Entry 7Y41 (electron microscopy, 4.10 A resolution (low resolution: residue-level contacts below are approximate; hydrogen-bond / salt-bridge calls are withheld)); this record covers chains A and E of the 33 polymer chains in the assembly.

[Chain A]
Molecule: 23S ribosomal RNA
From: Mycolicibacterium smegmatis MC2 155
Sequence (3120 nucleotides; each row starts with the number of its first residue):
     1 UAAGUGUUUA AGGGCGCAUG GUGGAUGCCU UGGCACUGGG AGCCGAUGAA GGACGUAGGA
    61 GGCUGCGAUA AGCCUCGGGG AGCUGUCAAC CGAGCGUUGA UCCGAGGAUG UCCGAAUGGG
   121 GAAACCCGGC ACGAGUGAUG UCGUGUCACC AGGCGCUGAA UAUAUAGGCG UCUGGGGGGA
   181 ACGCGGGGAA GUGAAACAUC UCAGUACCCG UAGGAAGAGA AAACAAAAUG UGAUUCCGUG
   241 AGUAGUGGCG AGCGAAAGCG GAGGAUGGCU AAACCGUAUG CAUGUGAUAC CGGGUAGGGG
   301 UUGUGUGUGC GGGGUUGUGG GACCUAUCUU UCCGGCUCUA CCUGGCUGGA GGGCAGUGAG
   361 AAAAUGUUGU GGUUAGCGGA AAUGGCUUGG GAUGGCCUGC CGUAGACGGU GAGAGCCCGG
   421 UACGUGAAAA CCCGACGUCU GUCUUGAUGG UGUUCCCGAG UAGCAGCGGG CCCGUGGAAU
   481 CUGCUGUGAA UCUGCCGGGA CCACCCGGUA AGCCUGAAUA CUUCCCAGUG ACCGAUAGCG
   541 GAUUAGUACC GUGAGGGAAU GGUGAAAAGU ACCCCGGGAG GGGAGUGAAA GAGUACCUGA
   601 AACCGUGCGC UUACAAUCCG UCAGAGCCCU CGACGUGUCG UGGGGUGAUG GCGUGCCUUU
   661 UGAAGAAUGA GCCUGCGAGU CAGGGACAUG UCGCGAGGUU AACCCGGGUG GGGUAGCCGC
   721 AGCGAAAGCG AGUCUGAAUA GGGCGUAUCC ACACAAGAGU GUGUGGUGUA GUGGUGUGUU
   781 CUGGACCCGA AGCGGAGUGA UCUACCCAUG GCCAGGGUGA AGCGCGGGUA AGACCGCGUG
   841 GAGGCCCGAA CCCACUUAGG UUGAAGACUG AGGGGAUGAG CUGUGGGUAG GGGUGAAAGG
   901 CCAAUCAAAC UCCGUGAUAG CUGGUUCUCC CCGAAAUGCA UUUAGGUGCA GCGUCGCAUG
   961 UUUCUUGCCG GAGGUAGAGC UACUGGAUGG CCGAUGGGCC CCACAGGGUU ACUGACGUCA
  1021 GCCAAACUCC GAAUGCCGGU AAGUCCAAGA GUGCGGCAGU GAGACGGCGG GGGAUAAGCU
  1081 CCGUGCGUCG AGAGGGAAAC AGCCCAGAUC GCCGGCUAAG GCCCCUAAGC GUGUGCUAAG
  1141 UGGAAAAGGA UGUGCAGUCG CGAAGACAAC CAGGAGGUUG GCUUAGAAGC AGCCACCCUU
  1201 GAAAGAGUGC GUAAUAGCUC ACUGGUCAAG UGAUUGUGCG CCGAUAAUGU AGCGGGGCUC
  1261 AAGCACACCG CCGAAGCCGC GGCAGCCAAC GUGUUGGCUG GGUAGGGGAG CGUCCUGCAU
  1321 CCGGUGAAGC CGCCGAGUGA UCGAGUGGUG GAGGGUGUGG GAGUGAGAAU GCAGGCAUGA
  1381 GUAGCGAUUA GGCAAGUGAG AACCUUGCCC GCCGAAAGAC CAAGGGUUCC UGGGCCAGGC
  1441 CAGUCCGCCC AGGGUGAGUC GGGACCUAAG GCGAGGCCGA CAGGCGUAGU CGAUGGACAA
  1501 CGGGUUGAUA UUCCCGUACC CGUGUAUGUG CGUCCAUGAU GAAUCAGCGG UACUAACCAU
  1561 CCAAAACCAC CGUGACCGCA CCUUUCGGGG UGUGGCGUUG GUGGGGCUGC AUGGGACCUU
  1621 CGUUGGUAGU AGUCAAGCGA UGGGGUGACG CAGGAAGGUA GCCGUACCGG UCAGUGGUAA
  1681 UACCGGGGUA AGCCUGUAGG GAGUCAGAUA GGUAAAUCCG UCUGGCAUAU AUCCUGAGAG
  1741 GUGAUGCAUA GCCGAGUGAG GCGAAUUCGG UGAUCCUAUG CUGCCGAGAA AAGCCUCUAG
  1801 CGAGGACAUA CACGGCCCGU ACCCCAAACC AACACAGGUG GUCAGGUAGA GAAUACUAAG
  1861 GCGUACGAGU GAACUAUGGU UAAGGAACUC GGCAAAAUGC CCCCGUAACU UCGGGAGAAG
  1921 GGGGACCCAC AUGGCGUGUA AGCCUUUACG GCCCAAGCGU GAGUGGGUGG CACAAACCAG
  1981 UGAGAAGCGA CUGUUUACUA AAAACACAGG UCCGUGCGAA GUCGCAAGAC GAUGUAUACG
  2041 GACUGACGCC UGCCCGGUGC UGGAAGGUUA AGAGGACCCG UUAACUCCCU UUGGGGGUGA
  2101 AGCGGAGAAU UUAAGCCCCA GUAAACGGCG GUGGUAACUA UAACCAUCCU AAGGUAGCGA
  2161 AAUUCCUUGU CGGGUAAGUU CCGACCUGCA CGAAUGGCGU AACGACUUCU CAACUGUCUC
  2221 AACCAUAGAC UCGGCGAAAU UGCACUACGA GUAAAGAUGC UCGUUACGCG CGGCAGGACG
  2281 AAAAGACCCC GGGACCUUCA CUACAACUUG GUAUUGGUGC UCGAUACGGU UUGUGUAGGA
  2341 UAGGUGGGAG ACUGUGAAGC UCACACGCCA GUGUGGGUGG AGUCGUUGUU GAAAUACCAC
  2401 UCUGAUCGUA UUGGGCCUCU AACCUCGGAC CGUAUAUCCG GUUCAGGGAC AGUGCCUGGU
  2461 GGGUAGUUUA ACUGGGGCGG UUGCCUCCUA AAAUGUAACG GAGGCGCCCA AAGGUUCCCU
  2521 CAACCUGGAC GGCAAUCAGG UGUUGAGUGU AAGUGCACAA GGGAGCUUGA CUGCGAGACG
  2581 GACAUGUCGA GCAGGGACGA AAGUCGGGAC UAGUGAUCCG GCACCUCUGA GUGGAAGGGG
  2641 UGUCGCUCAA CGGAUAAAAG GUACCCCGGG GAUAACAGGC UGAUCUUCCC CAAGAGUCCA
  2701 UAUCGACGGG AUGGUUUGGC ACCUCGAUGU CGGCUCGUCG CAUCCUGGGG CUGGAGCAGG
  2761 UCCCAAGGGU UGGGCUGUUC GCCCAUUAAA GCGGCACGCG AGCUGGGUUU AGAACGUCGU
  2821 GAGACAGUUC GGUCUCUAUC CGCCGCGCGC GUCAGAAGCU UGAGGAAACC UGUCCCUAGU
  2881 ACGAGAGGAC CGGGACGGAC GAACCUCUGG UAUACCAGUU GUCCCACCAG GGGCACGGCU
  2941 GGAUAGCCAC GUUCGGACAG GAUAACCGCU GAAAGCAUCU AAGCGGGAAA CCUCUUCCAA
  3001 GACCAGGCUU CUCACCCUCU AGGAGGGAUA AGGCCCCCCG CAGACCACGG GAUUGAUAGA
  3061 CCAGACCUGG AAGCCUAGUA AUAGGUGCAG GGAACUGGCA CUAACCGGCC GAAAACUUAC
Unresolved in the structure: 1
Ion coordination: Mg2+ site 1: G12, G13; Mg2+ site 2: C28, G1354; Mg2+ site 3: C43, G214; Mg2+ site 4 near G55 (its only coordinating residue here); Mg2+ site 5 near U69 (its only coordinating residue here); Mg2+ site 6 near U117 (its only coordinating residue here); Mg2+ site 7 near G152 (its only coordinating residue here); Mg2+ site 8: A159, U163; Mg2+ site 9: G191, U2467; Mg2+ site 10: G191, U192; Mg2+ site 11: A196, C197; Mg2+ site 12 near C202 (its only coordinating residue here); 278 more Mg2+ sites not listed
What the authors report for this chain:
  - contacts within the chain: A2003-A2162 (pi stacking)

[Chain E]
Protein: 50S ribosomal protein L4
From: Mycolicibacterium smegmatis MC2 155
UniProtKB: A0QSD2 (RL4_MYCS2); residues 1-215 here = UniProt positions 1-215
Amino-acid sequence (215 residues; numbered 1 to 215; the number before each row is that of its first residue):
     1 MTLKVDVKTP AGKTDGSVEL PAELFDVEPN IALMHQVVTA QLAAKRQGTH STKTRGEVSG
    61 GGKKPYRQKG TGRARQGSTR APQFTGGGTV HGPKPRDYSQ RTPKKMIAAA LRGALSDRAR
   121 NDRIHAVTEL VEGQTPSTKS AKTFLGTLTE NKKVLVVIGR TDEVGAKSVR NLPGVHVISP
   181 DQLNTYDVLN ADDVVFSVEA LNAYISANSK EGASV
Unresolved in the structure: 1, 211-215
Ion coordination: Mg2+: Gln83 (shared with C676(A) of chain A)

[How chain A and chain E interact]
Contacting residue pairs - 139 pairs, chain A then chain E:
  C34(A) with Ser51(E)
  A35(A) with Thr49(E); Ser51(E)
  C401(A) with Lys139(E)
  G402(A) with Thr138(E); Lys142(E); Asn171(E)
  U403(A) with Pro136(E); Ser137(E); Thr138(E); Lys167(E); Arg170(E)
  A404(A) with Thr138(E); Arg170(E); Asn171(E)
  G405(A) with Asn171(E)
  A422(A) with Arg170(E)
  U529(A) with Gln47(E)
  G530(A) with Gln47(E); Thr49(E)
  A531(A) with Leu42(E); Ala43(E); Arg46(E); Gln47(E)
  C532(A) with Arg46(E); Thr49(E); His50(E)
  U536(A) with Thr85(E)
  A537(A) with Thr85(E); Gly86(E)
  G538(A) with Thr89(E)
  C539(A) with Lys53(E)
  G540(A) with Val58(E); Ser59(E)
  G546(A) with Ser59(E)
  G557(A) with Gly60(E); Gly61(E)
  A558(A) with Arg80(E)
  G677(A) with Val90(E)
  A678(A) with Val90(E)
  G679(A) with His91(E)
  U680(A) with His91(E)
  C681(A) with Arg96(E)
  A682(A) with Arg96(E)
  G684(A) with Arg101(E)
  C692(A) with Asn30(E); Leu33(E); Met106(E)
  G693(A) with Asn30(E); Met106(E)
  C694(A) with Lys105(E)
  G698(A) with Lys105(E)
  U699(A) with Lys105(E)
  U700(A) with Arg101(E); Pro103(E); Lys104(E)
  G706(A) with Arg160(E); Asp181(E); Gln182(E)
  G708(A) with His176(E); Asn184(E); Asp187(E)
  U709(A) with Gln41(E); Ala44(E); Lys45(E); Asn184(E)
  G710(A) with Gln41(E); Ile107(E); Asp181(E); Gln182(E)
  G711(A) with Ile107(E)
  G713(A) with Lys104(E)
  G773(A) with Pro103(E); Met106(E)
  G774(A) with Gln36(E); Arg101(E); Thr102(E); Pro103(E)
  U775(A) with Gln36(E); Gln100(E); Arg101(E)
  C786(A) with His91(E)
  C787(A) with Val90(E)
  C788(A) with Arg55(E); Pro82(E); Gln83(E)
  G789(A) with Arg55(E); Lys64(E); Gln68(E); Arg75(E); Gly77(E); Ser78(E)
  A790(A) with Lys64(E); Gln68(E); Gly77(E)
  U911(A) with Lys63(E)
  C912(A) with Lys63(E)
  C913(A) with Gly62(E)
  G916(A) with Thr54(E); Arg55(E); Gly56(E)
  U922(A) with Arg75(E)
  G1317(A) with Tyr186(E)
  C1318(A) with Asn190(E)
  A1319(A) with Lys153(E)
  U1320(A) with Lys152(E)
  G1359(A) with His35(E)
  G1360(A) with His35(E)
  G1361(A) with Arg46(E)
  A1362(A) with Arg96(E)
  G1363(A) with Thr52(E); Thr89(E); His91(E); Pro93(E)
  A1369(A) with Gln83(E)
  U1370(A) with Gly72(E); Arg73(E); Ala74(E)
  G1371(A) with Ala74(E); Gln76(E); Gln83(E)
  C1372(A) with Gln76(E); Gln83(E); Phe84(E); Thr85(E)
  A1373(A) with Thr85(E)
  A2283(A) with Gly70(E); Gly72(E)
  A2284(A) with Lys69(E); Gly70(E); Gly72(E); Arg75(E)
  G2285(A) with Lys69(E)
  C2667(A) with Gln68(E); Lys69(E)
  G2668(A) with Gln68(E); Lys69(E); Arg75(E)
  G2669(A) with Arg75(E)
Other interface residues (no listed pair), chain A (82 interface residues in all): C36, C400, A406, C423, C676, A701, G707, G784, A791, A2286
Other interface residues (no listed pair), chain E (85 interface residues in all): Ala32, Thr39, Thr71, Thr79, Ala81, Gly92, Pro95, Tyr98, Ser168, Leu172, Pro173, Leu183

[Summary]
The interface between chain A and chain E involves 82 residues on one side and 85 on the other. G12(A) and
G13(A) form the Mg2+ site 1. C28(A) and G1354(A) form the Mg2+ site 2. From the paper: contacts within the
chain involving A2162(A) and A2003(A).
Chain A is 23S ribosomal RNA and chain E is 50S ribosomal protein L4, both from Mycolicibacterium smegmatis
MC2 155; the structure, Mycobacterium smegmatis 50S ribosomal subunit from Log Phase of growth, was determined
by electron microscopy (same publication as 7XAM).
